6O5B - chains K and L of the 12 polymer chains in the assembly; structure by electron microscopy, 3.60 A resolution.

# Chain K (and L)
Molecule: Calcium uniporter protein, mitochondrial
From: Homo sapiens
Notes: chain L of this document is another copy of the same molecule, construct and numbering; everything in this record applies to it too
UniProtKB: Q8NE86 (MCU_HUMAN); residue numbers follow UniProt; this construct covers 1-351
Sequence (351 residues; numbered 1 to 351; the number before each row is that of its first residue):
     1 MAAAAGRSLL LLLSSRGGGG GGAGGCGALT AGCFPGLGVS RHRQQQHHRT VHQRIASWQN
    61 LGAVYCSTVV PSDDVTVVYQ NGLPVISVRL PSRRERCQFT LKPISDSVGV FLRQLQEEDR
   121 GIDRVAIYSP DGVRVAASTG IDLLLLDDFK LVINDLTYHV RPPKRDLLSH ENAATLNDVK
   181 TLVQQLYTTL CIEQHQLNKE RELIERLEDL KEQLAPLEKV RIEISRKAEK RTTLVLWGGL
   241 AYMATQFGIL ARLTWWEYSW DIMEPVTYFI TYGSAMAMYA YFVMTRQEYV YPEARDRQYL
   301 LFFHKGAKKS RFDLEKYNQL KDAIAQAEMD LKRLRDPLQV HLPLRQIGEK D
Unresolved in the structure: 1-73, 165-351
Swiss-Prot annotation at these positions:
  - region: Thr-285 to Val-290 (Juxtamembrane helix)
  - motif: Trp-260 to Tyr-268 (Selectivity filter)
  - binding site (Ca(2+)): Glu-264
  - modified residue: Ser-57 (Phosphoserine), Ser-92 (Phosphoserine), Cys-97 (S-glutathionyl cysteine), Lys-332 (N6-acetyllysine)
  - mutagenesis: Ser-57 (S57A: Decreased MCU current; when associated with A-92), Cys-66 (C66A: Does not affect glutathionylation in response to reactive oxygen species), Ser-92 (S92A: Decreased MCU current; when associated with A-57; S92A: Impairs calcium uptake, but has no effect on oligomerization and interaction with MICU1 and MICU2), Cys-97 (C97A: Abolished glutathionylation in response to reactive oxygen species), Asp-123 (D123R: No effect on calcium uptake in presence of high concentrations of calcium. Abolished dimerization of MCU), Lys-180 (K180A: No effect on calcium uptake, oligomerization and interaction with MICU1 and MICU2), Cys-191 (C191A: Does not affect glutathionylation in response to reactive oxygen species), Leu-240 (L240W: Abolished calcium uptake), Ala-241 (A241W: Abolished interaction with EMRE/SMDT1 and calcium uptake), Gly-248 (G248W: Abolished calcium uptake), Glu-257 (E257A: According to a report, inhibits calcium uptake. According to a subsequent report, does not affect greatly calcium uptake; E257S: Does not affect greatly calcium uptake), Ser-259 (S259A: Does not inhibit calcium uptake. Strongly reduced sensitivity to ruthenium red inhibition; S259R: Prevents entrance of calcium into the pore), 16 further mutagenesis entries in UniProt
Reported in the primary citation:
  - mutagenesis - D123R: abolished binding to dimerization of HsMCU
  - post-translational modification sites: Cys-97 (citing earlier work)

# Interface between chain K and chain L
Pairs across the interface (23; chain K residue first):
  Gln-80(K) / Leu-146(L)
  Gln-80(K) / Asp-147(L)  hydrogen bond
  Asn-81(K) / Leu-146(L)
  Glu-95(K) / Tyr-128(L)
  Glu-95(K) / Arg-134(L)  salt bridge
  Arg-96(K) / Val-133(L)
  Arg-96(K) / Arg-134(L)  hydrogen bond (backbone-backbone)
  Cys-97(K) / Arg-134(L)
  Cys-97(K) / Val-135(L)
  Cys-97(K) / Ala-136(L)  hydrogen bond (side chain-backbone)
  Gln-98(K) / Ser-129(L)  hydrogen bond
  Gln-98(K) / Pro-130(L)
  Gln-98(K) / Arg-134(L)  hydrogen bond (backbone-backbone)
  Gln-98(K) / Val-135(L)
  Gln-98(K) / Ala-136(L)
  Phe-99(K) / Ala-136(L)  hydrophobic
  Thr-100(K) / Thr-139(L)
  Thr-100(K) / Leu-143(L)
  Lys-102(K) / Ile-104(L)
  Lys-102(K) / Leu-143(L)
  Gln-114(K) / Ser-138(L)
  Glu-118(K) / Ala-136(L)
  Glu-118(K) / Ala-137(L)  hydrogen bond (side chain-backbone)
Also at the interface, not in a pair above, chain K (15 interface residues in all): Leu-83, Arg-93, Leu-101, Glu-117
Also at the interface, not in a pair above, chain L (16 interface residues in all): Arg-124, Asp-142

# Summary
Chain K and chain L form an interface of 15 and 16 residues respectively; the contacts include 6 hydrogen
bonds and 1 salt bridge. Polar pairs include Glu-95(K)/Arg-134(L), Gln-80(K)/Asp-147(L) and
Cys-97(K)/Ala-136(L). The paper reports that D123R of chain K abolishes binding to dimerization of HsMCU; a
modification site at Cys-97(K).
Chain K and chain L are both Calcium uniporter protein, mitochondrial (Homo sapiens); the structure, Monomer
of a cation channel, was determined by electron microscopy, deposited together with 6O58.
